Entry 8XQX (electron microscopy, 2.80 A resolution); this record covers chains E and F of the 22 polymer chains in the assembly.

[Chain E]
Protein: Ctap1
Source organism: Chlamydomonas reinhardtii
Chain sequence (982 residues; row label = number of the first residue in the row):
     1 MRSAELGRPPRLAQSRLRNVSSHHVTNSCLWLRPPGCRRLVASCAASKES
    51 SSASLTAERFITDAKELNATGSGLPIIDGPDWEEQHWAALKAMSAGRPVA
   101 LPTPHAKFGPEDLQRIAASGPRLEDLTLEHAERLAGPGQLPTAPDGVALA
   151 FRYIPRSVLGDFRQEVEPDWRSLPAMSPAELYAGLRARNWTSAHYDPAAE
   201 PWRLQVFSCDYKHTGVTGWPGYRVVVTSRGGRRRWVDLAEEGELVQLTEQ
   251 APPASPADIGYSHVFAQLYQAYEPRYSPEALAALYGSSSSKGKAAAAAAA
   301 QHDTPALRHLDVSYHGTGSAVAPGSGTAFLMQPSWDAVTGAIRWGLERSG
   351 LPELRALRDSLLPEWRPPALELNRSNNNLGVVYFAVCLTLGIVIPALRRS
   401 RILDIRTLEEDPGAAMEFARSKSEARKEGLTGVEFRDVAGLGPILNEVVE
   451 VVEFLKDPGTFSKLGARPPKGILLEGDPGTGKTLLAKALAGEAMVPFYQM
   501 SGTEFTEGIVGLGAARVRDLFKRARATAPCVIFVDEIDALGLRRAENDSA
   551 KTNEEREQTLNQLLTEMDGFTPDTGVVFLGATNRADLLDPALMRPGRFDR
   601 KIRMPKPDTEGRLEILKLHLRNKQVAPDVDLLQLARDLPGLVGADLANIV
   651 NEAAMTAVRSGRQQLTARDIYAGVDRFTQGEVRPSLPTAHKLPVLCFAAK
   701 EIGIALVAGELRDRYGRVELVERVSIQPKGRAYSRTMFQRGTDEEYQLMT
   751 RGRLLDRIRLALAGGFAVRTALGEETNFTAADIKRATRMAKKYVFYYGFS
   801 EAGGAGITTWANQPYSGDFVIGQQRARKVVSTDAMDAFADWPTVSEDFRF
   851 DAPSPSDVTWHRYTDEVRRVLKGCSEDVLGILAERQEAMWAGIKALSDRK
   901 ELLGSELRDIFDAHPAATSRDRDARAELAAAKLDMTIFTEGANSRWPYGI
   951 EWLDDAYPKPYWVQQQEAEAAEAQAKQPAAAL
Unresolved in the structure: 1-53, 365-423, 981-982

[Chain F]
Protein: Ctap6
Source organism: Chlamydomonas reinhardtii
Chain sequence (1024 residues; each row starts with the number of its first residue):
     1 MKATGLPSLPARALGAAGCSTSPRPAALGWSSRGCASGRRRACARVHVAD
    51 AEAVASGVAATEAAAAVPALPARATAVVAPLPEKNYGSLRGGRWPFLYDN
   101 VYGLPVVRQVASYGEVLEGIRTGRISQVLWFQAPRAVTASAAAPPPGLGG
   151 PQQPQPPPLASPDGRCLVRFANGQVKQAVIPPGEPRISQALQQYGTAVSY
   201 IPLEPRYMPELAAMRARGAQEAVLGEVDTGAVATPVELPEDERRGAAVGP
   251 TAFEAVAAYGSPEQLAAALDDNYQAAAGQVAALLAEREAWVAEQEALEAA
   301 ARAERSMSDRAGGGGGGGGTALVPSGGFSVGAWLDSIQLTNEQQAMVLKY
   351 VPILGPILGSGFIIGLYLLARLVKGDLTDRLKMMDSEADKKKKTALKEAR
   401 IAFLEEEVPGLVAKGASLDDVRKRVQPVNARLGTKLAIGDGEIQSTYEAC
   451 RLLLSEGVDLSAASSTAASGALAQMESDERRAAAGAAEGGGEGGDAMNAM
   501 MEMGKLNTARIRKATDPKIMDVKKRVRDVRRKLKRESKVQLSDEIIFFDD
   551 IAGNKQAKVELMEVVDFFRTPEKFKASGARAPKGVLLVGPPGNGKTLMAR
   601 AVAGESGVAFISSSAAEFIEMYMGLGAARVRDLFNTARSVAPCIIFIDEL
   651 DAVGRQRQGGGRSNDERDNTVNQLLTEMDGFEAEQQGIVVMGATNRKDVL
   701 DAALTRPGRFDRSIEVRRPDFQGRLEAVKVHLRDKPVAAEIDYVSLASLM
   751 GGMSGAQIAGVANTACFLASRDGRSEVNQTDLTLAVEQAKYGRAYDQSRF
   801 VGAGRKKRFAVMEASIALAATLLPAIEPVEYATIIPSTRSPLGRTVLKPH
   851 VGRYTTGVWTYRYLREQLLVALAGRAGEELVLGRDELSSLNQHRLQMARQ
   901 VAWKIMNSGMSSHPDYQHLRGLGSNYFDGSSEPGRFQQTTVVMDANQTRS
   951 EAVDADMEVEGLLNGGYKQVFELLVRNRAALDALTELLLEREKISGEEVV
  1001 QVVEELGHPEDLARRAQWAGYELL
Unresolved in the structure: 1-67, 293-543, 794-798

[Chain E / chain F interface]
Contacting residue pairs (213; chain E residue first):
  Leu55(E) - Pro202(F)
  Thr56(E) - Ser199(F)
  Thr56(E) - Tyr200(F)
  Asn68(E) - Arg243(F)  hydrogen bond (backbone-side chain)
  Ala69(E) - Gly245(F)
  Ala69(E) - Ala246(F)
  Thr70(E) - Arg243(F)
  Thr70(E) - Arg244(F)
  Thr70(E) - Gly245(F)
  Gly71(E) - Arg243(F)
  Ser72(E) - Glu240(F)
  Ser72(E) - Arg243(F)  hydrogen bond (backbone-backbone)
  Ser72(E) - Arg244(F)
  Gly73(E) - Arg244(F)  hydrogen bond (backbone-side chain)
  Leu74(E) - Arg244(F)  hydrogen bond (backbone-side chain)
  Pro75(E) - Gly245(F)
  Ile76(E) - Pro205(F)
  Ile76(E) - Arg206(F)
  Ile76(E) - Arg215(F)
  Ile77(E) - Val101(F)
  Ile77(E) - Tyr102(F)  hydrophobic
  Ile77(E) - Arg206(F)
  Asp78(E) - Val101(F)
  Asp78(E) - Arg215(F)  salt bridge
  Gly79(E) - Val101(F)
  Gly79(E) - Arg206(F)
  Pro80(E) - Val101(F)
  Pro80(E) - Arg206(F)  hydrogen bond (backbone-side chain)
  Asp81(E) - Tyr207(F)
  Trp82(E) - Arg165(F)
  Trp82(E) - Tyr207(F)  hydrogen bond (backbone-side chain)
  Gln85(E) - Asn100(F)
  Gln85(E) - Val101(F)
  Gln85(E) - Arg206(F)
  His86(E) - Trp94(F)
  His86(E) - Asn100(F)
  Ala89(E) - Trp94(F)  hydrophobic
  Leu90(E) - Pro80(F)  hydrophobic
  Leu90(E) - Arg93(F)
  Met93(E) - Val78(F)
  Met93(E) - Pro80(F)  hydrophobic
  Met93(E) - Trp94(F)  hydrophobic
  Met93(E) - Pro95(F)
  Met93(E) - Phe96(F)  hydrophobic
  Ser94(E) - Pro80(F)
  Ser94(E) - Arg93(F)
  Gly96(E) - Val77(F)
  Arg97(E) - Val77(F)
  Pro98(E) - Thr75(F)
  Pro98(E) - Ala76(F)
  Pro98(E) - Val77(F)  hydrophobic
  Val99(E) - Thr75(F)
  Val99(E) - Ala76(F)  hydrogen bond (backbone-backbone)
  Ala100(E) - Ala74(F)
  Ala100(E) - Thr75(F)
  Leu101(E) - Ala74(F)  hydrogen bond (backbone-backbone)
  Leu101(E) - Phe96(F)  hydrophobic
  Pro102(E) - Phe96(F)
  Pro102(E) - Asp99(F)
  Thr103(E) - Gly103(F)
  Pro104(E) - Tyr98(F)
  Pro104(E) - Gly103(F)
  His105(E) - Gly103(F)  hydrogen bond (backbone-backbone)
  Phe108(E) - Gly103(F)
  Phe108(E) - Pro105(F)
  Leu113(E) - Tyr98(F)
  Ile116(E) - Leu97(F)  hydrophobic
  Ile116(E) - Tyr98(F)
  Ile116(E) - Pro105(F)  hydrophobic
  Ala117(E) - Leu97(F)  hydrophobic
  Ser119(E) - Gln174(F)
  Pro121(E) - Pro105(F)  hydrophobic
  Pro121(E) - Val175(F)
  Arg122(E) - Gly173(F)  hydrogen bond (side chain-backbone)
  Arg122(E) - Gln174(F)
  Leu123(E) - Arg169(F)
  Asp125(E) - Leu104(F)
  Asp125(E) - Pro105(F)
  Leu126(E) - Leu104(F)
  Leu126(E) - Pro105(F)
  Leu128(E) - Leu104(F)  hydrophobic
  His130(E) - Pro205(F)
  Glu132(E) - Arg244(F)  salt bridge
  Arg133(E) - Glu240(F)  hydrogen bond (side chain-backbone)
  Arg133(E) - Asp241(F)
  Phe151(E) - Leu203(F)
  Phe151(E) - Pro205(F)  hydrophobic
  Arg152(E) - Pro202(F)
  Tyr153(E) - Glu204(F)
  Tyr153(E) - Pro205(F)
  Ile154(E) - Ile201(F)
  Ile154(E) - Pro202(F)
  Pro155(E) - Tyr102(F)
  Pro155(E) - Glu204(F)
  Arg156(E) - Phe131(F)
  Arg156(E) - Gln132(F)  hydrogen bond (side chain-backbone)
  Arg156(E) - Asp163(F)  salt bridge
  Arg156(E) - Glu204(F)  hydrogen bond (backbone-side chain)
  Ser157(E) - Tyr102(F)
  Ser157(E) - Arg206(F)
  Val158(E) - Pro105(F)
  Val158(E) - Val106(F)
  Val158(E) - Val107(F)  hydrogen bond (backbone-backbone)
  Leu159(E) - Phe131(F)  hydrophobic
  Leu159(E) - Leu167(F)  hydrophobic
  Leu159(E) - Gln177(F)
  Asp161(E) - Arg90(F)
  Asp161(E) - Gly91(F)
  Asp161(E) - Gly92(F)  hydrogen bond (side chain-backbone)
  Asp161(E) - Arg93(F)  hydrogen bond (side chain-backbone)
  Phe162(E) - Leu89(F)  hydrophobic
  Phe162(E) - Arg90(F)
  Phe162(E) - Arg165(F)  hydrogen bond (backbone-side chain)
  Phe162(E) - Gln177(F)
  Arg163(E) - Leu89(F)
  Arg163(E) - Arg90(F)  hydrogen bond (backbone-backbone)
  Gln164(E) - Asp163(F)
  Glu165(E) - Asn85(F)  hydrogen bond
  Arg203(E) - Gly87(F)
  Gln205(E) - Gly87(F)  hydrogen bond (side chain-backbone)
  Tyr269(E) - Pro185(F)  hydrophobic
  Tyr269(E) - Arg186(F)  hydrogen bond (backbone-side chain)
  Tyr269(E) - Gln189(F)  hydrogen bond
  Tyr272(E) - Tyr113(F)  hydrophobic
  Tyr272(E) - Leu117(F)  hydrophobic
  Tyr272(E) - Arg121(F)  hydrogen bond (backbone-side chain)
  Glu273(E) - Arg186(F)  salt bridge
  Pro274(E) - Arg121(F)
  His302(E) - Glu118(F)  salt bridge
  Thr304(E) - Glu118(F)
  Thr304(E) - Arg121(F)
  Leu307(E) - Gly114(F)
  Leu307(E) - Glu118(F)
  Val312(E) - Tyr113(F)
  Ser313(E) - Gly87(F)
  Tyr314(E) - Pro181(F)  hydrophobic
  Tyr314(E) - Glu184(F)
  His315(E) - Gly87(F)
  His315(E) - Ser88(F)
  Leu464(E) - Lys735(F)
  Ala466(E) - Asn763(F)
  Glu744(E) - Gly802(F)
  Glu744(E) - Arg805(F)  salt bridge
  Gln747(E) - Arg805(F)
  Leu748(E) - Arg805(F)
  Leu748(E) - Arg808(F)
  Leu748(E) - Ser888(F)
  Leu748(E) - Leu890(F)  hydrophobic
  Met749(E) - Ser889(F)
  Thr750(E) - Arg808(F)
  Thr750(E) - Leu887(F)
  Arg751(E) - Arg884(F)
  Arg751(E) - Asp885(F)  salt bridge
  Arg751(E) - Leu887(F)  hydrogen bond (backbone-backbone)
  Gly752(E) - Asp885(F)  hydrogen bond (backbone-side chain)
  Phe795(E) - Arg899(F)  hydrogen bond (backbone-side chain)
  Tyr796(E) - Gln892(F)  hydrogen bond
  Tyr796(E) - His893(F)
  Tyr797(E) - Ser889(F)
  Gly798(E) - Arg875(F)  hydrogen bond (backbone-side chain)
  Phe799(E) - Arg884(F)  hydrogen bond (backbone-side chain)
  Phe799(E) - Leu887(F)
  Ser800(E) - Arg884(F)  hydrogen bond (backbone-side chain)
  Glu801(E) - Arg884(F)  salt bridge
  Gly803(E) - Asn964(F)
  Ala805(E) - Arg875(F)
  Ala805(E) - Asn964(F)  hydrogen bond (backbone-side chain)
  Ala805(E) - Tyr967(F)  hydrophobic
  Gly806(E) - Arg875(F)
  Ile807(E) - Leu963(F)  hydrophobic
  Ile807(E) - Asn964(F)  hydrogen bond (backbone-side chain)
  Ile807(E) - Tyr967(F)  hydrophobic
  Thr808(E) - Arg899(F)  hydrogen bond (backbone-side chain)
  Thr809(E) - Trp903(F)  hydrogen bond (backbone-side chain)
  Thr809(E) - Asp956(F)
  Thr809(E) - Glu960(F)
  Trp810(E) - Arg899(F)
  Ala811(E) - Arg899(F)
  Gln813(E) - His893(F)  hydrogen bond
  Gln813(E) - Gln896(F)
  Ala839(E) - Ser889(F)  hydrogen bond (backbone-side chain)
  Ala839(E) - Gln892(F)
  Asp840(E) - Gln892(F)  hydrogen bond (backbone-side chain)
  Trp841(E) - Pro841(F)  hydrophobic
  Trp841(E) - Leu842(F)  hydrophobic
  Trp841(E) - Leu890(F)  hydrophobic
  Trp841(E) - Gln892(F)
  Trp841(E) - His893(F)  hydrogen bond (backbone-side chain)
  Asp847(E) - Gln937(F)
  Phe850(E) - Gln896(F)
  Phe850(E) - Arg899(F)
  Phe850(E) - Gln900(F)
  Ala852(E) - Trp903(F)
  Pro853(E) - Trp903(F)
  Ser856(E) - Val953(F)
  Ser856(E) - Asp956(F)
  Thr859(E) - Asp956(F)
  Arg862(E) - Glu960(F)  salt bridge
  Tyr863(E) - Glu960(F)  hydrogen bond
  Ala956(E) - Arg949(F)  hydrogen bond (backbone-side chain)
  Tyr957(E) - Arg949(F)
  Pro958(E) - Arg949(F)
  Pro958(E) - Ser950(F)
  Pro960(E) - Val953(F)  hydrophobic
  Pro960(E) - Asp954(F)
  Tyr961(E) - His913(F)
  Tyr961(E) - Pro914(F)
  Tyr961(E) - Asp954(F)  hydrogen bond (backbone-side chain)
  Trp962(E) - His913(F)
  Trp962(E) - Asp954(F)  hydrogen bond (backbone-side chain)
  Trp962(E) - Met957(F)  hydrophobic
  Trp962(E) - Glu958(F)
  Gln966(E) - Met957(F)
Interface residues without a listed pair, chain E (129 interface residues in all): Leu67, Glu83, Val166, Leu247, Gln270, Arg717, Gly804, Phe848, Pro855, Val858, Trp946, Val963
Interface residues without a listed pair, chain F (119 interface residues in all): Pro71, Tyr86, Arg108, Val110, Thr122, Gln127, Leu129, Val179, Met208, Leu211, Met214, Glu242, Cys766, Leu872, Glu886, Leu895, Ser912, Arg935, Ala952, Val959, Lys968

[In short]
The interface between chain E and chain F involves 129 residues on one side and 119 on the other; the contacts
include 42 hydrogen bonds and 9 salt bridges. Polar contacts include Asp78(E)-Arg215(F), Glu132(E)-Arg244(F)
and Arg156(E)-Asp163(F).
Chain E is Ctap1 and chain F is Ctap6, both from Chlamydomonas reinhardtii; the structure, Cryo-EM structure
of the Ycf2-FtsHi motor complex from Chlamydomonas reinhardtii in apo state, was determined by electron
microscopy (same publication as 8XQW).
